9DGG - chains H and J of the 12 polymer chains in the assembly; structure by electron microscopy, 2.98 A resolution.

Chain H:
Molecule: Histone H2B 1.1
From: Xenopus laevis
UniProt: P02281 (H2B11_XENLA); residues -3 to 122 here correspond to UniProt positions 1-126 (UniProt number = residue number + 4)
Sequence (126 residues; each row starts with the number of its first residue; numbers below 1 keep their minus sign (Met-3 is residue -3)):
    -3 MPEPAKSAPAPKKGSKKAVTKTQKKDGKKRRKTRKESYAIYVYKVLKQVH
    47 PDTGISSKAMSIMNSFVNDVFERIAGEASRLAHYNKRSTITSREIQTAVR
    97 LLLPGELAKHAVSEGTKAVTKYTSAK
Disordered / not traced: -3 to 28, 122
Construct notes: engineered mutation Thr29 (Ser33 in P02281)
Swiss-Prot annotation at these positions:
  - modified residue: Lys2 (N6-acetyllysine), Lys9 (N6-acetyllysine), Ser11 (Phosphoserine), Lys12 (N6-acetyllysine), Lys17 (N6-acetyllysine)
  - glycosylation: Ser109 (O-linked (GlcNAc) serine)
  - cross-link: Lys117 (Glycyl lysine isopeptide (Lys-Gly) (interchain with G-Cter in ubiquitin))

Chain J:
Molecule: 187-nt DNA strand
From: synthetic construct
Sequence (187 nucleotides; each row starts with the number of its first residue):
     1 ATCGGGTGATGCCCGATCCCCTGGAGAATCCCGGTGCCGAGGCCGCTCAA
    51 TTGGTCGTAGACAGCTCTAGCACCGCTTAAACGCACGTACGCGCTGTCCC
   101 CCGCGTTTTAACCGCCAAGGGGATTACTCCCTAGTCTCCAGGCACGTGTC
   151 AGATATATACATCCTGTTCCAGTGCCGGTGTCGCGAT
Disordered / not traced: 1-23, 167-187

Interface between chain H and chain J:
Residue-residue contacts (15; chain H residue first):
  Thr29(H) with DT124(J), hydrogen bond to the phosphate
  Arg30(H) with DT47(J), hydrogen bond to the sugar; DC48(J), salt bridge to the phosphate
  Tyr39(H) with DG41(J), hydrogen bond to the phosphate; DG42(J), phosphate contact
  Gly50(H) with DG41(J), phosphate contact
  Ile51(H) with DA40(J), phosphate contact; DG41(J), hydrogen bond to the phosphate
  Ser53(H) with DA40(J), phosphate contact
  Lys82(H) with DG60(J), phosphate contact
  Arg83(H) with DG60(J), phosphate contact; DA61(J), salt bridge to the phosphate
  Ser84(H) with DG60(J), hydrogen bond to the phosphate
  Thr85(H) with DA59(J), phosphate contact; DG60(J), phosphate contact
Other interface residues (no listed pair), chain H (11 interface residues in all): Ser52
Other interface residues (no listed pair), chain J (10 interface residues in all): DC46

Overview:
Chain H and chain J form an interface of 11 and 10 residues respectively; the contacts include 5 hydrogen
bonds and 2 salt bridges. Polar contacts include Arg30(H)-DT47(J), Thr29(H)-DT124(J) and Tyr39(H)-DG41(J).
Here chain H is Histone H2B 1.1 (Xenopus laevis) and chain J is a 187-nt DNA strand (synthetic construct).
Entry 9DGG (ncPRC1RYBP bound to unmodified nucleosome) was determined by electron microscopy.
